1LSE - chain A; structure by X-ray diffraction, 1.70 A resolution.

# Chain A
Molecule: Hen egg white lysozyme
From: Gallus gallus
Notes: EC 3.2.1.17
UniProt: P00698 (LYSC_CHICK); residues 1-129 here correspond to UniProt positions 19-147 (UniProt number = residue number + 18)
Amino-acid sequence (129 residues; row label = number of the first residue in the row):
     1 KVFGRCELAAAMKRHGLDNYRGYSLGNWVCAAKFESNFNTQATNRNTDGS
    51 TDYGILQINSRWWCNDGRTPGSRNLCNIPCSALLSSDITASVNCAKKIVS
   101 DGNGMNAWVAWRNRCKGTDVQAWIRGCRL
Disulfides: Cys6-Cys127, Cys30-Cys115, Cys64-Cys80, Cys76-Cys94
Swiss-Prot annotation at these positions:
  - active site: Glu35, Asp52
  - binding site (substrate): Asp101

# Overview
Curated annotation (UniProt) lists active-site residues Glu35 and Asp52 and substrate-binding residue Asp101.
Chain A is Hen egg white lysozyme (Gallus gallus); the structure, The influence of temperature on lysozyme
crystals. structure and dynamics of protein and water, was determined by X-ray diffraction (same publication
as 1LSA, 1LSB, 1LSC, 1LSD and 1LSF).
